Entry 6Y0V (X-ray diffraction, 1.98 A resolution); this record covers chains A and D of the 7 polymer chains in the assembly.

[Chain A (and D)]
Protein: Fucose-binding lectin
From: Pseudomonas aeruginosa
Notes: chain D of this document is another copy of the same molecule, construct and numbering; everything in this record applies to it too
Reference sequence: A0A069Q9V4 (A0A069Q9V4_PSEAI); residues 1-114 here correspond to UniProt positions 2-115 (UniProt number = residue number + 1)
Chain sequence (114 residues; each row starts with the number of its first residue):
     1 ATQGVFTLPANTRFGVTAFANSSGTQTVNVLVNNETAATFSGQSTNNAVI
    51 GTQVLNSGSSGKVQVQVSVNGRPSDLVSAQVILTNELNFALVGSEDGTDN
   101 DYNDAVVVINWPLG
Metal / ion sites: Ca2+ site 1: N21, D101, N103, D104 (together with ZDC) (shared with 1 residue of chain C); Ca2+ site 2: E95, D99, D101, D104 (together with ZDC); Ca2+ site 3: G114 (together with ZDC) (shared with 4 residues of chain C)
Ligand contacts: ZDC (3,7-anhydro-2,8-dideoxy-L-glycero-D-gluco-octonic acid): N21, S22, S23, G24, T45, E95, D96, G97, D99, D101, D104

[Chain A / chain D interface]
Contacting residue pairs (19; chain A residue first):
  A1(A) - T84(D)
  T2(A) - T84(D)  hydrogen bond (backbone-side chain)
  V5(A) - N85(D)
  F6(A) - N85(D)
  T7(A) - N85(D)  hydrogen bond
  A79(A) - I82(D)
  Q80(A) - Q80(D)
  Q80(A) - V81(D)
  Q80(A) - I82(D)  hydrogen bond (backbone-backbone)
  V81(A) - Q80(D)
  V81(A) - V81(D)  hydrophobic
  I82(A) - A79(D)
  I82(A) - Q80(D)  hydrogen bond (backbone-backbone)
  T84(A) - A1(D)
  T84(A) - T2(D)  hydrogen bond (side chain-backbone)
  T84(A) - Q3(D)
  N85(A) - V5(D)
  N85(A) - F6(D)
  N85(A) - T7(D)  hydrogen bond
Also at the interface, not in a pair above, chain A (13 interface residues in all): Q3, L83
Also at the interface, not in a pair above, chain D (13 interface residues in all): L83

[In short]
The chain A/chain D interface involves 13 residues from each chain; the contacts include 6 hydrogen bonds.
Polar pairs include T2(A)-T84(D), T7(A)-N85(D) and Q80(A)-I82(D). Bound to chain A: compound ZDC. The Ca2+
site 1 is built by N21(A), D101(A), N103(A) and D104(A).
Both chains are Fucose-binding lectin (Pseudomonas aeruginosa). Entry 6Y0V (Fucosylated bicyclic peptide bp71
bound to the fucose binding lectin LecB PA-IIL from Pseudomonas aeruginosa at ...) was determined by X-ray
diffraction, deposited together with 6Y0U.
